2RFT - chains A and B; structure by X-ray diffraction, 2.80 A resolution.

[Chain A]
Protein: Influenza B hemagglutinin (HA)
Source organism: Influenza B virus (STRAIN B/HONG KONG/8/73)
UniProt: Q84097 (Q84097_9INFB); residues 1-344 here correspond to UniProt positions 16-359 (UniProt number = residue number + 15)
Sequence (344 residues; numbered 1 to 344; the number before each row is that of its first residue):
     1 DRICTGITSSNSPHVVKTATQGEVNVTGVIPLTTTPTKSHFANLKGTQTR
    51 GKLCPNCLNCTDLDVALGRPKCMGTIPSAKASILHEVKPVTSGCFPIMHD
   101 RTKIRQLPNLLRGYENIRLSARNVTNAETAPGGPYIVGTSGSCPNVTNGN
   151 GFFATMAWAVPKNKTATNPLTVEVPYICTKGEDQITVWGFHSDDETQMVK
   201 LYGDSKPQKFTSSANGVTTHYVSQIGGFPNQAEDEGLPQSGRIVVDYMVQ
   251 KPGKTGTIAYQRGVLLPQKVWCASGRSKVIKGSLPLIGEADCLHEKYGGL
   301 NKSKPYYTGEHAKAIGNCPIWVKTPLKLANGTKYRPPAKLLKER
Disordered / not traced: 343-344
Cystine bridges: Cys54-Cys57, Cys60-Cys72, Cys94-Cys143, Cys178-Cys272, Cys292-Cys318
Covalently attached groups: N-acetylglucosamine (NAG) linked to Asn25, Asn123, Asn145, Asn163, Asn301, Asn330
What the authors report for this chain:
  - binding site for N-acetyl-alpha-neuraminic acid: Ser140, Gly141, Trp158
  - contacts within the chain: His191-Tyr202 (hydrogen bond), Asp193-Ser240 (hydrogen bond)
  - binding site for beta-D-galactopyranose: Leu237, Pro238
  - binding site for beta-D-glucopyranose: Asp194, Thr196

[Chain B]
Protein: Influenza B hemagglutinin (HA)
Source organism: Influenza B virus (STRAIN B/HONG KONG/8/73)
UniProt: Q84097 (Q84097_9INFB); residues 1-176 here correspond to UniProt positions 360-535 (UniProt number = residue number + 359)
Sequence (176 residues; row label = number of the first residue in the row):
     1 GFFGAIAGFLEGGWEGMIAGWHGYTSHGAHGVAVAADLKSTQEAINKITK
    51 NLNSLSELEVKNLQRLSGAMDELHNEILELDEKVDDLRADTISSQIELAV
   101 LLSNEGIINSEDEHLLALERKLKKMLGPSAVDIGNGCFETKHKCNQTCLD
   151 RIAAGTFNAGEFSLPTFDSLNITAAS
Disordered / not traced: 170-176
Cystine bridges: Cys144-Cys148
Covalently attached groups: N-acetylglucosamine (NAG) linked to Asn145

[Chain A / chain B interface]
Pairs across the interface (139):
  Asp1(A) - His27(B)
  Asp1(A) - Phe138(B)
  Asp1(A) - Glu139(B)  hydrogen bond (backbone-side chain)
  Asp1(A) - Thr140(B)  hydrogen bond (backbone-backbone)
  Asp1(A) - His142(B)
  Asp1(A) - Lys143(B)
  Asp1(A) - Cys144(B)  hydrogen bond (side chain-backbone)
  Arg2(A) - Ser26(B)
  Arg2(A) - His27(B)  hydrogen bond (backbone-backbone)
  Arg2(A) - Ile133(B)
  Arg2(A) - Phe138(B)
  Arg2(A) - Glu139(B)  salt bridge
  Ile3(A) - Thr25(B)
  Ile3(A) - Leu122(B)
  Ile3(A) - Leu126(B)  hydrophobic
  Ile3(A) - Cys137(B)
  Ile3(A) - Phe138(B)  hydrogen bond (backbone-backbone)
  Ile3(A) - Cys144(B)  hydrophobic
  Ile3(A) - Ile152(B)  hydrophobic
  Cys4(A) - Tyr24(B)
  Cys4(A) - Thr25(B)  hydrogen bond (backbone-backbone)
  Cys4(A) - Gly136(B)
  Cys4(A) - Cys137(B)  disulfide
  Thr5(A) - Gly23(B)
  Thr5(A) - Tyr24(B)
  Thr5(A) - Leu115(B)
  Thr5(A) - Leu118(B)
  Thr5(A) - Glu119(B)
  Thr5(A) - Gly136(B)  hydrogen bond (backbone-backbone)
  Gly6(A) - His22(B)
  Gly6(A) - Gly23(B)  hydrogen bond (backbone-backbone)
  Gly6(A) - Leu115(B)
  Ile7(A) - Gly12(B)
  Ile7(A) - Gly13(B)
  Ile7(A) - Trp14(B)  hydrogen bond (backbone-backbone)
  Ile7(A) - Met17(B)
  Ile7(A) - Trp21(B)
  Ile7(A) - His22(B)
  Ile7(A) - Glu111(B)
  Ile7(A) - Leu115(B)  hydrophobic
  Thr8(A) - Gly13(B)
  Thr8(A) - Trp14(B)
  Thr8(A) - Met17(B)  hydrogen bond (side chain-backbone)
  Thr8(A) - Trp21(B)  hydrogen bond (backbone-backbone)
  Ser9(A) - Gly13(B)
  Ser9(A) - Trp14(B)
  Ser9(A) - Glu15(B)
  Val16(A) - Asn104(B)
  Lys17(A) - Val100(B)
  Lys17(A) - Leu101(B)
  Lys17(A) - Asn104(B)
  Thr18(A) - Leu101(B)
  Thr18(A) - Glu105(B)
  Ala19(A) - Leu101(B)
  Ala19(A) - Glu105(B)
  Thr20(A) - Glu105(B)  hydrogen bond
  Gln21(A) - Glu105(B)
  Gln21(A) - Ile108(B)
  Gln21(A) - Asn109(B)
  Val26(A) - Ile108(B)  hydrophobic
  Ile30(A) - Ile48(B)  hydrophobic
  Ile30(A) - Leu52(B)  hydrophobic
  Leu32(A) - Leu52(B)  hydrophobic
  Leu32(A) - Leu55(B)  hydrophobic
  Leu32(A) - Val100(B)  hydrophobic
  Leu84(A) - Arg65(B)
  Val87(A) - Asp71(B)
  Lys103(A) - Leu73(B)
  Gln106(A) - Met70(B)
  Gln106(A) - Asp71(B)
  Gln106(A) - Glu72(B)
  Asn109(A) - Met70(B)
  Leu110(A) - Ser67(B)
  Leu110(A) - Met70(B)
  Tyr247(A) - Met70(B)
  Arg276(A) - Gln64(B)  hydrogen bond
  Lys278(A) - Asn62(B)
  Lys278(A) - Gln64(B)
  Val279(A) - Gln64(B)
  Val279(A) - Arg65(B)  hydrogen bond (backbone-backbone)
  Lys281(A) - Arg65(B)
  Pro305(A) - Ser56(B)
  Tyr306(A) - Leu55(B)  hydrogen bond (side chain-backbone)
  Tyr306(A) - Ile96(B)
  His311(A) - Leu63(B)
  His311(A) - Asp85(B)  hydrogen bond (side chain-backbone)
  His311(A) - Ala89(B)
  Lys313(A) - Leu63(B)
  Lys313(A) - Gln64(B)  hydrogen bond (side chain-backbone)
  Lys313(A) - Arg65(B)
  Lys313(A) - Asp81(B)  salt bridge
  Lys313(A) - Asp85(B)  salt bridge
  Ala314(A) - Asn62(B)
  Ala314(A) - Leu63(B)  hydrogen bond (backbone-backbone)
  Ile315(A) - Asn62(B)
  Ile315(A) - Gln64(B)
  Gly316(A) - Asn62(B)  hydrogen bond (backbone-side chain)
  Ile320(A) - Ile92(B)  hydrophobic
  Ile320(A) - Ile96(B)  hydrophobic
  Trp321(A) - Ala89(B)
  Trp321(A) - Ser93(B)
  Val322(A) - Ser93(B)
  Val322(A) - Ile96(B)  hydrophobic
  Lys323(A) - Ser93(B)  hydrogen bond (backbone-side chain)
  Lys323(A) - Ser94(B)
  Lys323(A) - Glu97(B)  salt bridge
  Thr324(A) - Glu97(B)
  Leu326(A) - Ile96(B)  hydrophobic
  Lys327(A) - Val100(B)
  Lys327(A) - Asn104(B)  hydrogen bond (backbone-side chain)
  Leu328(A) - Ile48(B)
  Leu328(A) - Leu52(B)  hydrophobic
  Leu328(A) - Asn104(B)
  Leu328(A) - Ile107(B)  hydrophobic
  Ala329(A) - Ile48(B)
  Ala329(A) - Asn104(B)  hydrogen bond (backbone-side chain)
  Ala329(A) - Ile107(B)
  Asn330(A) - Trp21(B)
  Asn330(A) - Ile48(B)
  Gly331(A) - Trp21(B)
  Gly331(A) - Ile48(B)
  Thr332(A) - Trp21(B)
  Thr332(A) - Glu111(B)
  Lys333(A) - Glu111(B)
  Tyr334(A) - Glu11(B)
  Arg335(A) - Leu10(B)  hydrogen bond (side chain-backbone)
  Arg335(A) - Glu11(B)  salt bridge
  Arg335(A) - Gly12(B)
  Arg335(A) - Gly13(B)
  Arg335(A) - Glu111(B)  salt bridge
  Pro336(A) - Glu11(B)
  Pro336(A) - Gly12(B)
  Pro336(A) - Gly13(B)  hydrogen bond (backbone-backbone)
  Pro337(A) - Gly13(B)
  Ala338(A) - Gly12(B)
  Ala338(A) - Gly13(B)  hydrogen bond (backbone-backbone)
  Ala338(A) - Trp14(B)
  Leu341(A) - Leu10(B)  hydrophobic
  Leu341(A) - Trp14(B)  hydrophobic
Also at the interface, not in a pair above, chain A (60 interface residues in all): Val24, Gly113, Ser277, Ile280, Leu340
Also at the interface, not in a pair above, chain B (73 interface residues in all): Gly1, Phe9, Gly20, Gly28, His30, Asn51, Leu58, Val60, Gly68, Asp86, Arg88, Asp90, Ser103, Asp112, Leu149
Cross-chain cystine bridges: Cys4(A)-Cys137(B)

[Summary]
60 residues of chain A and 73 residues of chain B are in contact; the contacts include 1 disulfide bond, 25
hydrogen bonds and 6 salt bridges. Polar contacts include Arg2(A)-Glu139(B), Lys313(A)-Asp81(B) and
Lys313(A)-Asp85(B). The paper reports a binding site for N-acetyl-alpha-neuraminic acid at Ser140(A),
Gly141(A) and Trp158(A); a binding site for beta-D-galactopyranose at Leu237(A) and Pro238(A).
Chain A is Influenza B hemagglutinin (HA) and chain B is Influenza B hemagglutinin (HA), both from Influenza B
virus (STRAIN B/HONG KONG/8/73); the structure, Crystal structure of influenza B virus hemagglutinin in
complex with LSTa receptor analog, was determined by X-ray diffraction (same publication as 2RFU).
